Entry 1CQ9 (X-ray diffraction, 3.50 A resolution); this record covers chains A and B of the 4 polymer chains in the assembly.

# Chain A (and B)
Molecule: Protein (peanut lectin)
From: Arachis hypogaea
Notes: chain B of this document is another copy of the same molecule, construct and numbering; everything in this record applies to it too
UniProtKB: P02872 (LECG_ARAHY); residues 1-236 here = UniProt positions 1-236
Sequence (236 residues; numbered 1 to 236; the number before each row is that of its first residue):
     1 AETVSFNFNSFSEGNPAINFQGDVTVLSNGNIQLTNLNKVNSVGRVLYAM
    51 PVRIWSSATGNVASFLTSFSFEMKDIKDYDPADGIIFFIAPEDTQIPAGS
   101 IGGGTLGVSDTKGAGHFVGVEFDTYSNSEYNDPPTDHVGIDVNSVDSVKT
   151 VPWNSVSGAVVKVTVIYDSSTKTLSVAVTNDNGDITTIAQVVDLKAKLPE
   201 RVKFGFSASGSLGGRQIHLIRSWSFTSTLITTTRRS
Not modelled in the structure: 233-236
Metal / ion sites: Mn2+: E121, D123, D132, H137; Ca2+: D123, Y125, N127, D132
Swiss-Prot annotation at these positions:
  - binding site (Ca(2+)): D146
  - binding site (Mn(2+)): D146
  - natural variant: K172 (K172A: In minor form), I185 (K185I: In minor form; this construct carries the variant)

# Chain A / chain B interface
Contacting residue pairs (21):
  E2(A) with S12(B), hydrogen bond; N15(B)
  S5(A) with S5(B)
  S12(A) with E2(B), hydrogen bond; T231(B)
  E13(A) with R53(B), hydrogen bond (backbone-side chain)
  G14(A) with R53(B)
  N15(A) with E2(B); R53(B)
  P16(A) with P51(B); R53(B)
  A17(A) with M50(B), hydrophobic
  Y48(A) with M50(B)
  M50(A) with A17(B), hydrophobic
  P51(A) with P16(B)
  R53(A) with S12(B); E13(B), hydrogen bond (side chain-backbone); G14(B); N15(B); P16(B)
  T231(A) with S12(B)
Also at the interface, not in a pair above, chain A (16 interface residues in all): A1, S10, R201
Also at the interface, not in a pair above, chain B (16 interface residues in all): A1, S10, Y48, R201

# Summary
The chain A/chain B interface involves 16 residues from each chain; the contacts include 4 hydrogen bonds.
Polar contacts include E2(A)-S12(B) and E13(A)-R53(B). E121(A), D123(A), D132(A) and H137(A) coordinate Mn2+.
Curated annotation (UniProt) lists Ca2+-binding residue D146(A) and Mn2+-binding residue D146(A) on chain A.
Chain A and chain B are both Protein (peanut lectin) (Arachis hypogaea); the structure, Peanut
lectin-triclinic form, was determined by X-ray diffraction (same publication as 1CR7).
